3ELV - chain A; structure by X-ray diffraction, 2.40 A resolution.

[Chain A]
Protein: Pre-mRNA leakage protein 1
From: Saccharomyces cerevisiae
Reference sequence: Q07930 (PML1_YEAST); residues 1-204 here = UniProt positions 1-204
Chain sequence (205 residues; numbered 0 to 204; the number before each row is that of its first residue; numbering starts at 0):
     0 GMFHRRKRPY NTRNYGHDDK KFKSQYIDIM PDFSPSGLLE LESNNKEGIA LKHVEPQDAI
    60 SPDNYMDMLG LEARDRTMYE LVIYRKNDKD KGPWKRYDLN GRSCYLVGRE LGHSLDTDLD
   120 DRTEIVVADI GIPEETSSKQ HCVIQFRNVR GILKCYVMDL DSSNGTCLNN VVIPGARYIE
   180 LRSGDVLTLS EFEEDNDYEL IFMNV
Unresolved in the structure: 0-50, 113-121
Construct notes: expression tag (0)
What the authors report for this chain:
  - binding site for sulfate ion: Arg108
  - binding site for sulfate ion: Ser137 (by similarity / conservation)
  - contacts within the chain: Arg108-Ser136 (backbone contact)

[Summary]
The paper reports a binding site for sulfate ion at Arg108 and Ser137; contacts within the chain involving
Arg108 and Ser136.
Chain A is Pre-mRNA leakage protein 1 (Saccharomyces cerevisiae); the structure, Crystal Structure of
Full-Length Yeast Pml1p, was determined by X-ray diffraction (same publication as 3ELS).
